2B2H - chain A; structure by X-ray diffraction, 1.54 A resolution.

== Chain A ==
Protein: ammonium transporter
From: Archaeoglobus fulgidus
UniProt: O29285 (O29285_ARCFU); numbering as in UniProt (aligned over 1-391)
Chain sequence (399 residues; numbered 1 to 399; the number before each row is that of its first residue):
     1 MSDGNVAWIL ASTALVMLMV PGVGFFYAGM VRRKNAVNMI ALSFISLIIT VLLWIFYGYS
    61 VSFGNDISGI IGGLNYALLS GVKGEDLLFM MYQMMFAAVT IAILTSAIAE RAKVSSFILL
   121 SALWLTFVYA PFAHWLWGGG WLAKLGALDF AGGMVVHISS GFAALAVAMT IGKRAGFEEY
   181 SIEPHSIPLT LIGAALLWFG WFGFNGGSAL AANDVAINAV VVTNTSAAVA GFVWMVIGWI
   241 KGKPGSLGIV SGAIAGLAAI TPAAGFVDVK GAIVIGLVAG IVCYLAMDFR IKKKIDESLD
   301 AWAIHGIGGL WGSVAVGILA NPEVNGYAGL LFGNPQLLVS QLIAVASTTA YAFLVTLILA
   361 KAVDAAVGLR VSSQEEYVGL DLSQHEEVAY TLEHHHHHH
Not modelled in the structure: 392-399
Construct notes: expression tag (392-399)
Swiss-Prot annotation at these positions:
  - site (Twin-His motif. Important for optimum substrate conductance): His-157, His-305

== In short ==
Chain A is ammonium transporter (Archaeoglobus fulgidus); the structure, Ammonium Transporter Amt-1 from A.
fulgidus (AS), was determined by X-ray diffraction together with 2B2F, 2B2I and 2B2J from the same study.
